Entry 6IFY (electron microscopy, 3.80 A resolution); this record covers chains A and J of the 10 polymer chains in the assembly.

[Chain A]
Name: Type III-A CRISPR-associated protein Csm1
From: Streptococcus thermophilus ND03
UniProt: A0A2U2M0F3 (A0A2U2M0F3_STRTR); residue numbers follow UniProt; this construct covers 1-758
Sequence (758 residues; each row starts with the number of its first residue):
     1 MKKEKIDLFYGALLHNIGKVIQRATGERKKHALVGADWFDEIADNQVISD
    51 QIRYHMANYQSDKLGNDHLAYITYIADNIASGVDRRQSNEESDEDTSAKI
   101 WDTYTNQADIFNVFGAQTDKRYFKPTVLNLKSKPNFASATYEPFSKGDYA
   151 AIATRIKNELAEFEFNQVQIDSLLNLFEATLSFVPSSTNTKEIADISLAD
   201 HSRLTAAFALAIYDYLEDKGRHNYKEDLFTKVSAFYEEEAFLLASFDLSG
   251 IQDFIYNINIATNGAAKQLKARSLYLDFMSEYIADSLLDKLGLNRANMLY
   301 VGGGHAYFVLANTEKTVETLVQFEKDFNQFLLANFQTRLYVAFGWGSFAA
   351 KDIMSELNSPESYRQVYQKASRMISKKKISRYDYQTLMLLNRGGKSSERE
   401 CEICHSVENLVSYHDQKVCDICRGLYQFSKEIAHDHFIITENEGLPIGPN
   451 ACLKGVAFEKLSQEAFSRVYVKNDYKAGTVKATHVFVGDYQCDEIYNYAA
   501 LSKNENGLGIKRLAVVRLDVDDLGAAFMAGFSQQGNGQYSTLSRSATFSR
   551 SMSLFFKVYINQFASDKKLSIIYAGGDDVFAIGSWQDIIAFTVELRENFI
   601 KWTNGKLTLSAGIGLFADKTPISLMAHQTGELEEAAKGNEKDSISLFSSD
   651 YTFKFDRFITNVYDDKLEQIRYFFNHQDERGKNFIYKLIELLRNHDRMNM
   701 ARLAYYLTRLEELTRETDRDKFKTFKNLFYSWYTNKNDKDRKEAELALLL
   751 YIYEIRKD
Disordered / not traced: 1, 65-66, 85-102, 355-357, 758
Construct notes: engineered mutation Asn-16 (Asp in A0A2U2M0F3)
Bound ions: Zn2+: Cys-401, Cys-404, Cys-422
What the authors report for this chain:
  - mutagenesis - K267A, E400A, H405A, Y686A: decreased catalytic activity
  - mutagenesis - K267A: decreased catalytic activity on cOA synthesis
  - mutagenesis - H414A, Q416A: decreased catalytic activity (DNase activity)
  - mutagenesis - D519N, D577N: abolished catalytic activity on cOA synthesis

[Chain J]
Molecule: CTR1
Sequence (42 nucleotides; numbered 1 to 42; the number before each row is that of its first residue):
     1 GGUAGGAAUGGGUAAUUAUAGCGAGCUAGAAAGCCAAAGGUC
Disordered / not traced: 1-6, 35-42

[How chain A and chain J interact]
Contacting residue pairs (29; chain A residue first):
  Ile-510(A) with A31(J), phosphate contact
  Lys-511(A) with A32(J), phosphate contact
  Arg-512(A) with A31(J), salt bridge to the phosphate
  Lys-619(A) with G33(J), salt bridge to the phosphate
  Glu-679(A) with C26(J), sugar contact
  Arg-680(A) with G25(J), hydrogen bond to the phosphate; C26(J), salt bridge to the phosphate
  Gly-681(A) with C26(J), sugar contact; U27(J), phosphate contact
  Lys-682(A) with U27(J), hydrogen bond to the phosphate; A28(J), salt bridge to the phosphate; G29(J), salt bridge to the phosphate
  Asn-683(A) with C26(J), base contact; U27(J), hydrogen bond to the phosphate; G29(J), base contact
  Phe-684(A) with C26(J), phosphate contact
  Tyr-686(A) with G29(J), stacking on the base
  Lys-687(A) with G25(J), phosphate contact
  Tyr-705(A) with G23(J), hydrogen bond to the sugar; A24(J), phosphate contact
  Tyr-706(A) with G25(J), hydrogen bond to the phosphate
  Arg-709(A) with G23(J), salt bridge to the phosphate; A24(J), hydrogen bond to the phosphate; G25(J), salt bridge to the phosphate
  Leu-710(A) with G25(J), sugar contact
  Glu-712(A) with C22(J), phosphate contact
  Arg-756(A) with G29(J), salt bridge to the phosphate; A30(J), salt bridge to the phosphate
  Lys-757(A) with A28(J), phosphate contact
Also at the interface, not in a pair above, chain A (22 interface residues in all): Asp-618, Leu-713, Tyr-753

[Summary]
Chain A and chain J form an interface of 22 and 12 residues respectively, with 6 hydrogen bonds, 9 salt
bridges and 1 aromatic stacking contact. Among the polar pairs are Tyr-705(A)/G23(J), Arg-680(A)/G25(J) and
Lys-682(A)/U27(J). The paper reports that K267A, E400A and H405A of chain A, among others, reduce catalytic
activity; H414A and Q416A of chain A reduce catalytic activity (DNase activity); 8 substitutions were tested
in all.
Here chain A is Type III-A CRISPR-associated protein Csm1 (Streptococcus thermophilus ND03) and chain J is
CTR1. Entry 6IFY (Type III-A Csm complex, Cryo-EM structure of Csm-CTR1) was determined by electron microscopy
together with 6IFK, 6IFL, 6IFN, 6IFR, 6IFU, 6IFZ and 6IG0 from the same study.
